4Y75 - chains Q and R of the 32 polymer chains in the assembly; structure by X-ray diffraction, 2.80 A resolution.

[Chain Q]
Protein: Proteasome subunit alpha type-4
Source organism: Saccharomyces cerevisiae (strain ATCC 204508 / S288c)
Notes: EC 3.4.25.1
UniProt: P40303 (PSA4_YEAST); residues -1 to 252 here correspond to UniProt positions 1-254 (UniProt number = residue number + 2)
Chain sequence (254 residues; row label = number of the first residue in the row; numbers below 1 keep their minus sign (Met-1 is residue -1)):
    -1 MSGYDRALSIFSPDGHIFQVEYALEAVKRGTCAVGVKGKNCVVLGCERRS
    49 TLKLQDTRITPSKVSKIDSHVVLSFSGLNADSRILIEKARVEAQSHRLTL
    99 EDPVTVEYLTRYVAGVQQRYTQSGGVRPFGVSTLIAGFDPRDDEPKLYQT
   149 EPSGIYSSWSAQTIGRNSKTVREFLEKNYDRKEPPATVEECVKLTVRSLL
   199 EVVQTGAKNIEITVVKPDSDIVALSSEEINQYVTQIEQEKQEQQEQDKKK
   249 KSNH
Disordered / not traced: -1 to 0, 241-252
Swiss-Prot annotation at these positions:
  - modified residue: Thr58 (Phosphothreonine)

[Chain R]
Protein: Proteasome subunit alpha type-5
Source organism: Saccharomyces cerevisiae (strain ATCC 204508 / S288c)
Notes: EC 3.4.25.1
UniProt: P32379 (PSA5_YEAST); residues -7 to 252 here correspond to UniProt positions 1-260 (UniProt number = residue number + 8)
Chain sequence (260 residues; numbered -7 to 252; the number before each row is that of its first residue; numbers below 1 keep their minus sign (Met-7 is residue -7)):
    -7 MFLTRSEYDRGVSTFSPEGRLFQVEYSLEAIKLGSTAIGIATKEGVVLGV
    43 EKRATSPLLESDSIEKIVEIDRHIGCAMSGLTADARSMIEHARTAAVTHN
    93 LYYDEDINVESLTQSVCDLALRFGEGASGEERLMSRPFGVALLIAGHDAD
   143 DGYQLFHAEPSGTFYRYNAKAIGSGSEGAQAELLNEWHSSLTLKEAELLV
   193 LKILKQVMEEKLDENNAQLSCITKQDGFKIYDNEKTAELIKELKEKEAAE
   243 SPEEADVEMS
Disordered / not traced: -7 to 0, 118-124, 243-252

[How chain Q and chain R interact]
Pairs across the interface (66):
  Asp3(Q) - Glu117(R)
  Arg4(Q) - Asp1(R)  salt bridge
  Arg4(Q) - Glu117(R)
  Ala5(Q) - Val4(R)  hydrophobic
  Ala5(Q) - Glu117(R)
  Ala5(Q) - Ser127(R)
  Ser7(Q) - Ser127(R)
  Ser7(Q) - Arg128(R)
  Ile8(Q) - Asp1(R)
  Ile8(Q) - Val4(R)  hydrophobic
  Ile8(Q) - Gln15(R)
  Phe9(Q) - Gln15(R)
  Phe9(Q) - Tyr18(R)  hydrophobic
  Phe9(Q) - Ser19(R)
  Phe9(Q) - Ala22(R)  hydrophobic
  Phe9(Q) - Leu73(R)  hydrophobic
  Phe9(Q) - Arg128(R)
  Phe9(Q) - Pro129(R)
  Phe9(Q) - Gly131(R)
  Ser10(Q) - Tyr18(R)
  Pro11(Q) - Tyr18(R)  hydrophobic
  Pro11(Q) - Glu21(R)
  Asp12(Q) - Glu21(R)
  Gly13(Q) - Tyr18(R)
  Gly13(Q) - Glu21(R)
  Gly13(Q) - Ala22(R)
  His14(Q) - Leu25(R)
  Ile15(Q) - Leu73(R)  hydrophobic
  Ile15(Q) - Arg128(R)
  Lys35(Q) - Glu52(R)  salt bridge
  Gln116(Q) - Ala75(R)
  Gln116(Q) - Asp76(R)
  Gln116(Q) - Arg128(R)
  Thr119(Q) - Arg128(R)  hydrogen bond (backbone-side chain)
  Gln120(Q) - Met126(R)
  Gln120(Q) - Ser127(R)  hydrogen bond (backbone-backbone)
  Gln120(Q) - Arg128(R)
  Gln120(Q) - Pro129(R)
  Gln120(Q) - Phe130(R)
  Ser121(Q) - Ser127(R)
  Gly122(Q) - Ser127(R)
  Ser151(Q) - Ala75(R)
  Gly152(Q) - Ala75(R)
  Ile153(Q) - Thr74(R)
  Ile153(Q) - Ala75(R)
  Ser155(Q) - Leu51(R)
  Ser155(Q) - Ser55(R)
  Ser156(Q) - Leu51(R)
  Ser156(Q) - Glu52(R)  hydrogen bond (backbone-backbone)
  Ser156(Q) - Ser55(R)  hydrogen bond (backbone-side chain)
  Trp157(Q) - Ser48(R)
  Trp157(Q) - Leu50(R)
  Trp157(Q) - Leu51(R)
  Trp157(Q) - Glu52(R)
  Ser158(Q) - Leu50(R)  hydrogen bond (backbone-backbone)
  Ser158(Q) - Glu52(R)  hydrogen bond
  Ala159(Q) - Leu50(R)
  Leu173(Q) - Leu50(R)  hydrophobic
  Glu174(Q) - Ser48(R)  hydrogen bond
  Glu174(Q) - Pro49(R)
  Glu174(Q) - Leu50(R)
  Tyr177(Q) - Leu50(R)  hydrophobic
  Arg179(Q) - Pro49(R)  hydrogen bond (side chain-backbone)
  Arg179(Q) - Leu50(R)
  Arg179(Q) - Leu51(R)  hydrogen bond (side chain-backbone)
  Arg179(Q) - Glu52(R)
Other interface residues (no listed pair), chain Q (31 interface residues in all): Arg170
Other interface residues (no listed pair), chain R (27 interface residues in all): Thr47, Ser53

[In short]
31 residues of chain Q and 27 residues of chain R are in contact, with 9 hydrogen bonds and 2 salt bridges.
Polar pairs include Arg4(Q)-Asp1(R), Lys35(Q)-Glu52(R) and Thr119(Q)-Arg128(R).
Chain Q is Proteasome subunit alpha type-4 and chain R is Proteasome subunit alpha type-5, both from
Saccharomyces cerevisiae (strain ATCC 204508 / S288c); the structure, Yeast 20S proteasome in complex with
Ac-PAF-ep, was determined by X-ray diffraction (same publication as 4Y69, 4Y6A, 4Y6V, 4Y6Z, 4Y70, 4Y74 and 34
further entries).
